3GVL - chain A; structure by X-ray diffraction, 1.41 A resolution.

Chain A:
Protein: Endo-N-acetylneuraminidase
Organism: Enterobacteria phage K1F
Notes: EC 3.2.1.129
Reference sequence: Q858B1 (Q858B1_BPK1F); numbering as in UniProt (aligned over 246-910)
Sequence (670 residues; row label = number of the first residue in the row):
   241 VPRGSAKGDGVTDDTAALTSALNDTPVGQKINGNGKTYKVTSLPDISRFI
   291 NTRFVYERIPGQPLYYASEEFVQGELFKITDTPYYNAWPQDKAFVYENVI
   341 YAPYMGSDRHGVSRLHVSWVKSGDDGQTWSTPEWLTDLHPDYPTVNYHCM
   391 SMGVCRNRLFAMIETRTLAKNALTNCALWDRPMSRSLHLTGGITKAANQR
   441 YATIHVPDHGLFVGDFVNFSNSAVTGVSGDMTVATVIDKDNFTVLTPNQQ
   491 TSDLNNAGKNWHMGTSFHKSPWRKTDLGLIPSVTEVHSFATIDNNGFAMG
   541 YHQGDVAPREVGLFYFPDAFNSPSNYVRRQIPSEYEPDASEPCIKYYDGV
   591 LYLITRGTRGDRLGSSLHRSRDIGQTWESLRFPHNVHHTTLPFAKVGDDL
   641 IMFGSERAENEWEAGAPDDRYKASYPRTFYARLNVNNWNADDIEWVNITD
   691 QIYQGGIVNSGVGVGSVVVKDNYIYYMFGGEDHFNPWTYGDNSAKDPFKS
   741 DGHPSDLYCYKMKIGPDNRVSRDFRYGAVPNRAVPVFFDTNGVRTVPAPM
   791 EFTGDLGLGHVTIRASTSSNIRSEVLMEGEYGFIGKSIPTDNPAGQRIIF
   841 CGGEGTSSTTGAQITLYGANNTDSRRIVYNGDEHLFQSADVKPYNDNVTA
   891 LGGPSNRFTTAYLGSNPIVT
Differences from the reference sequence: expression tag (241-245)
Ligand contacts:
  - N-acetyl-beta-neuraminic acid (SLB), molecule 1: Asn461, Ser462, Ala463, Val464, Thr465, Gly466, Val467, Ser468
  - N-acetyl-beta-neuraminic acid (SLB), molecule 2: Tyr821, Arg837, Ile839, Thr846, Ser847, Ser848, Gln853, Asn870

Summary:
Bound to chain A: N-acetyl-beta-neuraminic acid.
Chain A is Endo-N-acetylneuraminidase (Enterobacteria phage K1F); the structure, Crystal Structure of
endo-neuraminidaseNF, was determined by X-ray diffraction, deposited together with 3GVJ and 3GVK.
